4A10 - chains A and B of the 4 polymer chains in the assembly; structure by X-ray diffraction, 2.25 A resolution.

# Chain A (and B)
Molecule: Octenoyl-CoA reductase/carboxylase
Source organism: Streptomyces sp
Notes: chain B of this document is another copy of the same molecule, construct and numbering; everything in this record applies to it too
UniProtKB: F0V3Z3 (F0V3Z3_9ACTO); residues 1-447 here correspond to UniProt positions 2-448 (UniProt number = residue number + 1)
Amino-acid sequence (447 residues; each row starts with the number of its first residue):
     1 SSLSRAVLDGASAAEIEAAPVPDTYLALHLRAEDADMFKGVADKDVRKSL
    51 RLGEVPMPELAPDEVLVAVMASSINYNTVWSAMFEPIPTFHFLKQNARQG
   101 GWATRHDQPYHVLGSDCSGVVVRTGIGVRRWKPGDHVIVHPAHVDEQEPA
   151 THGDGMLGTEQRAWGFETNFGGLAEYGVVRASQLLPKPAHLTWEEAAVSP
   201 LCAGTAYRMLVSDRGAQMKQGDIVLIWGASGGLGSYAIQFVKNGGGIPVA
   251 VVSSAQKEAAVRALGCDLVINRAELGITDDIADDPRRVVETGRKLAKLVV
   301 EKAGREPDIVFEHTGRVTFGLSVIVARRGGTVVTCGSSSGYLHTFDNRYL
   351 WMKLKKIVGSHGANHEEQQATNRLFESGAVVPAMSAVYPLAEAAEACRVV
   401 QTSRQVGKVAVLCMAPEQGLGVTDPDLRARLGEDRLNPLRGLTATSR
Not modelled in the structure: 276-285, 336-346, 446-447 (chain B: 277-284, 338-345, 445-447)

# Interface between chain A and chain B
Contacting residue pairs - 61 pairs, chain A then chain B:
  Pro-62(A) with Ile-126(B), hydrophobic; Gly-127(B)
  Asp-63(A) with Arg-129(B), salt bridge
  Trp-102(A) with Ile-126(B), hydrogen bond (side chain-backbone)
  Ile-126(A) with Pro-62(B); Trp-102(B), hydrogen bond (backbone-side chain); Ile-126(B), hydrophobic
  Gly-127(A) with Pro-62(B); Gln-147(B)
  Val-128(A) with Gln-147(B)
  Arg-129(A) with Asp-145(B), salt bridge; Glu-146(B), salt bridge; Gln-147(B), hydrogen bond (backbone-side chain)
  Arg-130(A) with Asp-145(B), salt bridge; Glu-160(B)
  Trp-131(A) with Gln-147(B)
  Val-144(A) with His-152(B)
  Asp-145(A) with Arg-129(B), salt bridge; Arg-130(B), salt bridge
  Glu-146(A) with Arg-129(B), salt bridge; Glu-146(B); Ser-182(B)
  Gln-147(A) with Gly-127(B), hydrogen bond (side chain-backbone); Val-128(B); Arg-129(B), hydrogen bond (side chain-backbone); Trp-131(B); Ala-181(B); His-365(B), hydrogen bond (backbone-side chain)
  Pro-149(A) with His-365(B); Glu-366(B), hydrogen bond (backbone-backbone); Gln-369(B)
  Thr-151(A) with Thr-151(B); His-152(B)
  His-152(A) with Val-144(B); Thr-151(B); Asp-154(B); Gly-155(B), hydrogen bond (backbone-backbone); Ser-182(B); Asn-364(B), hydrogen bond (backbone-side chain); His-365(B)
  Gly-153(A) with Gly-153(B); Arg-214(B), hydrogen bond (backbone-side chain); Glu-366(B)
  Asp-154(A) with His-152(B)
  Gly-155(A) with His-152(B), hydrogen bond (backbone-backbone)
  Glu-160(A) with Arg-130(B)
  Arg-180(A) with Arg-129(B)
  Ala-181(A) with Gln-147(B)
  Ser-182(A) with Glu-146(B); His-152(B)
  Leu-185(A) with Pro-149(B), hydrophobic
  Arg-214(A) with Gly-153(B), hydrogen bond (side chain-backbone); Arg-214(B)
  Asn-364(A) with His-152(B), hydrogen bond (side chain-backbone)
  His-365(A) with Gln-147(B), hydrogen bond (side chain-backbone); Pro-149(B); His-152(B)
  Glu-366(A) with Pro-149(B), hydrogen bond (backbone-backbone); Ala-150(B); Gly-153(B)
  Gln-369(A) with Pro-149(B)
Also at the interface, not in a pair above, chain A (32 interface residues in all): Gln-99, Glu-148, Ala-150
Also at the interface, not in a pair above, chain B (32 interface residues in all): Asp-63, Gln-99, Glu-148, Arg-180, Leu-185

# In short
Chain A and chain B each contribute 32 residues to their interface; the contacts include 15 hydrogen bonds and
7 salt bridges. Polar contacts include Asp-63(A)/Arg-129(B), Arg-129(A)/Asp-145(B) and Arg-129(A)/Glu-146(B).
Both chains are Octenoyl-CoA reductase/carboxylase (Streptomyces sp). Entry 4A10 (Apo-structure of
2-octenoyl-CoA carboxylase reductase CinF from streptomyces sp) was determined by X-ray diffraction together
with 4A0S from the same study.
